9B6T - chains C and F of the 8 polymer chains in the assembly; structure by electron microscopy, 2.54 A resolution.

[Chain C (and F)]
Protein: Capsid protein VP1
Source organism: Adeno-associated virus
Notes: chain F of this document is another copy of the same molecule, construct and numbering; everything in this record applies to it too
Reference sequence: Q6JC22 (Q6JC22_9VIRU); residue numbers follow UniProt; this construct covers 203-736
Sequence (534 residues; each row starts with the number of its first residue):
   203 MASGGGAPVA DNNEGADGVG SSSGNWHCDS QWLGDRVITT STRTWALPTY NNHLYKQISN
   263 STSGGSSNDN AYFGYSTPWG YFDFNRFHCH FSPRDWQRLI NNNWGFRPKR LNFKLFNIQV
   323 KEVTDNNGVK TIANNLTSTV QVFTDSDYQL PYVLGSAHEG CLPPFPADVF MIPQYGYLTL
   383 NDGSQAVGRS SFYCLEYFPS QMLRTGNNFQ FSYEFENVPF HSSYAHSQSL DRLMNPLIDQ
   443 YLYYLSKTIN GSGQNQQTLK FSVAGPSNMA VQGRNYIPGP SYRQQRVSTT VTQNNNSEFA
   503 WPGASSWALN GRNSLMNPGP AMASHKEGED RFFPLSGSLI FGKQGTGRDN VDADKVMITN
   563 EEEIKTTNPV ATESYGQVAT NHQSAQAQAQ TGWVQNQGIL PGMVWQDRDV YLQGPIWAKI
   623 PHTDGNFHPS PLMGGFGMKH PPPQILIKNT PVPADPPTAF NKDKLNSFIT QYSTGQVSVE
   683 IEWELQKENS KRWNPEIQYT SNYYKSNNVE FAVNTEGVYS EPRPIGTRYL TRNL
Disordered / not traced: 203-229, 251-281, 312-353, 379-419, 624-627, 640-673
What the authors report for this chain:
  - conformationally variable residues (side-chain flip): N704 to K707
  - mutagenesis - Q588R: abolished binding to Fab1-1

[Interface between chain C and chain F]
Contacting residue pairs (66; chain C residue first):
  D231(C) with K693(F)
  S294(C) with W695(F)
  P295(C) with W695(F); P697(F)
  R296(C) with E690(F), salt bridge; R694(F); W695(F), hydrogen bond (backbone-backbone); N696(F); E698(F), salt bridge
  Q299(C) with P697(F); E698(F), hydrogen bond (side chain-backbone); Q700(F)
  R300(C) with E690(F), salt bridge; S692(F)
  N303(C) with Q700(F)
  N304(C) with N304(F), hydrogen bond
  P366(C) with W695(F)
  P368(C) with W695(F)
  E529(C) with Y705(F), hydrogen bond
  E564(C) with Y705(F)
  K567(C) with Y705(F)
  E690(C) with R296(F), salt bridge; R300(F), salt bridge
  S692(C) with R300(F)
  K693(C) with D231(F)
  R694(C) with R296(F)
  W695(C) with S294(F); P295(F); R296(F), hydrogen bond (backbone-backbone); P366(F); P368(F); F713(F); Y721(F), hydrogen bond
  N696(C) with R296(F); V711(F); E712(F)
  P697(C) with P295(F); Q299(F); Y701(F), hydrophobic; S703(F), hydrogen bond (backbone-side chain); F713(F)
  E698(C) with R296(F), salt bridge; Q299(F), hydrogen bond (backbone-side chain); T702(F); S703(F), hydrogen bond (backbone-backbone)
  I699(C) with T702(F); S703(F); Y705(F), hydrophobic
  Q700(C) with Q299(F), hydrogen bond; N303(F); Y701(F); T702(F), hydrogen bond (backbone-side chain)
  Y701(C) with Q700(F)
  T702(C) with E698(F); I699(F); Q700(F), hydrogen bond (side chain-backbone)
  S703(C) with P697(F), hydrogen bond (side chain-backbone); E698(F), hydrogen bond (backbone-backbone); I699(F)
  Y705(C) with I699(F), hydrophobic
  V711(C) with N696(F)
  E712(C) with N696(F)
  F713(C) with W695(F); P697(F)
  Y721(C) with W695(F), hydrogen bond
  L732(C) with R296(F)
Interface residues without a listed pair, chain C (33 interface residues in all): F367
Interface residues without a listed pair, chain F (31 interface residues in all): S232, F367, L732

[In short]
33 residues of chain C and 31 residues of chain F are in contact, with 15 hydrogen bonds and 6 salt bridges.
Polar contacts include R296(C)-E690(F), R296(C)-E698(F) and R300(C)-E690(F). The paper reports that Q588R of
chain C abolishes binding to Fab1-1; conformational variability at N704(C).
Both chains are Capsid protein VP1 (Adeno-associated virus). Entry 9B6T (Fab1-7 in complex with the capsid of
Adeno-associated virus type 9) was determined by electron microscopy together with 9B6N, 9B6O, 9B6Q, 9B6R,
9B6S, 9B7K and 9 further entries from the same study.
